Entry 4QLU (X-ray diffraction, 2.80 A resolution); this record covers chains Z and a of the 28 polymer chains in the assembly.

[Chain Z]
Name: Proteasome subunit beta type-6
From: Saccharomyces cerevisiae
Notes: EC 3.4.25.1
UniProtKB: P23724 (PSB6_YEAST); residues 1-222 here correspond to UniProt positions 20-241 (UniProt number = residue number + 19)
Chain sequence (222 residues; each row starts with the number of its first residue):
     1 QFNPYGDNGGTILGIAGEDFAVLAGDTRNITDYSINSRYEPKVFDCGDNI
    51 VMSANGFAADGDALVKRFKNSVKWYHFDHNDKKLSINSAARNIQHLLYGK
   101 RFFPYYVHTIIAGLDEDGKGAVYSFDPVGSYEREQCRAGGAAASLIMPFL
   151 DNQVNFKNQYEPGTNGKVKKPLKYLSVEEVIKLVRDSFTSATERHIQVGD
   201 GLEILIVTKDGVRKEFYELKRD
Bound ions: Mg2+: Thr192, Val198
Ligand contacts: 38X (N-[(3-methyl-1H-inden-2-yl)carbonyl]-D-alanyl-N-[(2S,4R)-1-cyclohexyl-5-hydroxy-4-methyl-3-oxopentan-2-yl]-L-tryptophanamide): Pro104, Tyr106, Asp126, Pro127, Val128

[Chain a]
Name: Proteasome subunit beta type-7
From: Saccharomyces cerevisiae
Notes: EC 3.4.25.1
UniProtKB: P30657 (PSB7_YEAST); residues -12 to 233 here correspond to UniProt positions 21-266 (UniProt number = residue number + 33)
Chain sequence (246 residues; each row starts with the number of its first residue; numbers below 1 keep their minus sign (Thr-12 is residue -12)):
   -12 TQIANAGASPMVNTQQPIVTGTSVISMKYDNGVIIAADNLGSYGSLLRFN
    38 GVERLIPVGDNTVVGISGDISDMQHIERLLKDLVTENAYDNPLADAEEAL
    88 EPSYIFEYLATVMYQRRSKMNPLWNAIIVAGVQSNGDQFLRYVNLLGVTY
   138 SSPTLATGFGAHMANPLLRKVVDRESDIPKTTVQVAEEAIVNAMRVLYYR
   188 DARSSRNFSLAIIDKNTGLTFKKNLQVENMKWDFAKDIKGYGTQKI
Unresolved in the structure: -12 to 0

[Chain Z / chain a interface]
Pairs across the interface (41; chain Z residue first):
  Gln1(Z) with Thr1(a), hydrogen bond
  Phe2(Z) with Thr1(a); Arg104(a); Pro109(a), hydrophobic; Trp111(a), hydrophobic; Leu132(a), hydrophobic; Leu133(a), hydrophobic
  Asn3(Z) with Leu133(a)
  Pro4(Z) with Arg104(a), hydrogen bond (backbone-side chain); Met107(a), hydrophobic; Leu133(a)
  Tyr5(Z) with Arg104(a)
  Asn8(Z) with Val135(a)
  Asn29(Z) with Tyr137(a)
  Ser34(Z) with His149(a), hydrogen bond
  Ile35(Z) with Arg156(a), hydrogen bond (backbone-side chain)
  Asn36(Z) with Tyr137(a), hydrogen bond; Ser139(a); Arg156(a)
  Ser37(Z) with Ser138(a), hydrogen bond (side chain-backbone); Ser139(a)
  Glu40(Z) with Arg128(a), salt bridge; Tyr137(a); Ser138(a), hydrogen bond (side chain-backbone)
  Phe57(Z) with Arg104(a); Leu133(a); Val135(a), hydrophobic
  Ala59(Z) with Tyr101(a); Leu133(a); Gly134(a); Val135(a)
  Asp60(Z) with Tyr101(a), hydrogen bond; Arg104(a), salt bridge
  Asp62(Z) with Thr136(a), hydrogen bond
  Ala63(Z) with Tyr101(a)
  Lys66(Z) with Glu94(a), salt bridge
  Phe103(Z) with Arg104(a); Ser105(a)
  Tyr105(Z) with Tyr101(a)
  Arg221(Z) with Asp160(a), salt bridge; Arg161(a)
Also at the interface, not in a pair above, chain Z (25 interface residues in all): Arg38, Tyr39, Ala58, Glu218
Also at the interface, not in a pair above, chain a (22 interface residues in all): Leu142

[Summary]
Chain Z and chain a form an interface of 25 and 22 residues respectively; the contacts include 9 hydrogen
bonds and 4 salt bridges. Polar pairs include Glu40(Z)-Arg128(a), Asp60(Z)-Arg104(a) and Lys66(Z)-Glu94(a).
Bound to chain Z: compound 38X. Thr192(Z) and Val198(Z) form the Mg2+ site.
Chain Z is Proteasome subunit beta type-6 and chain a is Proteasome subunit beta type-7, both from
Saccharomyces cerevisiae; the structure, yCP in complex with tripeptidic epoxyketone inhibitor 9, was
determined by X-ray diffraction, deposited together with 4QLQ, 4QLS, 4QLT and 4QLV.
